Entry 6HHI (X-ray diffraction, 2.70 A resolution); this record covers chain A.

[Chain A]
Molecule: RAC-alpha serine/threonine-protein kinase
Source organism: Homo sapiens
Reference sequence: P31749 (AKT1_HUMAN); residue numbers follow UniProt; this construct covers 2-446
Sequence (446 residues; numbered 1 to 446; the number before each row is that of its first residue):
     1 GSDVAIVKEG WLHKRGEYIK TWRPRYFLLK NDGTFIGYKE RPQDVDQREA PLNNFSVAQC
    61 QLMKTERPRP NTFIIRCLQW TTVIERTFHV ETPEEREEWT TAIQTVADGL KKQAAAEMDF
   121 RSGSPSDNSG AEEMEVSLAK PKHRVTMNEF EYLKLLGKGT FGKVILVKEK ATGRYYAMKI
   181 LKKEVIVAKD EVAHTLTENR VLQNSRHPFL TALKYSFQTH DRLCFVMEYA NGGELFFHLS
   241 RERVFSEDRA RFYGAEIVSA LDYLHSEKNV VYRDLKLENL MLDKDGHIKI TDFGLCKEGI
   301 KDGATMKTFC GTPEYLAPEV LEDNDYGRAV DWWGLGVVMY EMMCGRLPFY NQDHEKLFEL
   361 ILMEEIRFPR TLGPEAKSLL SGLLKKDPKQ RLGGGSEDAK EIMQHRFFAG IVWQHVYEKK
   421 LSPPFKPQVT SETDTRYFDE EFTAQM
Not modelled in the structure: 1-2, 45-47, 113-143, 187-202, 302-304, 445-446
Disulfides: Cys60-Cys77
Covalent attachments: compound G4N linked to Cys296
Sequence notes: expression tag (1); engineered mutation Ala114 (Glu in P31749), Ala115 (Glu in P31749), Ala116 (Glu in P31749)
Ligand contacts: G4N (N-[1-[[4-(5-oxidanylidene-3-phenyl-6H-1,6-naphthyridin-2-yl)phenyl]methyl]piperidin-4-yl]-3-(propanoylamino)benzamide): Glu17, Gln79, Trp80, Thr82, Val83, Ile84, Glu85, Arg86, Phe161, Ser205, Leu210, Thr211, Leu264, Lys268, Val270, Val271, Tyr272, Arg273, Asp274, Ile290, Thr291, Asp292, Lys297
What the authors report for this chain:
  - binding site for G4N: Trp80, Glu85, Cys296

[Overview]
Covalently linked compound G4N: at Cys296. The paper reports a binding site for G4N at Trp80, Glu85 and
Cys296.
Chain A is RAC-alpha serine/threonine-protein kinase (Homo sapiens); the structure, Crystal Structure of AKT1
in Complex with Covalent-Allosteric AKT Inhibitor 30b, was determined by X-ray diffraction together with 6HHG,
6HHH and 6HHJ from the same study.
